8A5M - chains A and C; structure by X-ray diffraction, 2.92 A resolution.

# Chain A
Molecule: E3 ubiquitin-protein ligase TRIM7
From: Homo sapiens
Notes: EC 2.3.2.27
UniProt: Q9C029 (TRIM7_HUMAN); residues 1-170 here correspond to UniProt positions 342-511 (UniProt number = residue number + 341)
Sequence (179 residues; numbered -8 to 170; the number before each row is that of its first residue; numbers below 1 keep their minus sign (Met-8 is residue -8)):
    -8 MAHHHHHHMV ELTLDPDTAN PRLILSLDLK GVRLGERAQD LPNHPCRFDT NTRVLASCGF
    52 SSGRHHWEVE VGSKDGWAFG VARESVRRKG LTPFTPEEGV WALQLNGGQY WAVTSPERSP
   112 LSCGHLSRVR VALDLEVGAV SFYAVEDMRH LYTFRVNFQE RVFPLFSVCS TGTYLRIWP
Disordered / not traced: -8 to -1
Differences from the reference sequence: initiating methionine (-8); expression tag (-7 to 0)
Reported in the primary citation:
  - mutagenesis - R44A: abolished binding to GYG1
  - mutagenesis - R44A: unchanged signaling in response to NF-kappaB
  - mutagenesis - R44A: abolished localization to GYG1

# Chain C
Molecule: MNV1-NS6 peptide LEALEFQ
Sequence (7 residues; row label = number of the first residue in the row):
     1 LEALEFQ
Disordered / not traced: 1

# Chain A / chain C interface
Contacting residue pairs (19):
  Arg13(A) - Phe6(C)
  Thr41(A) - Phe6(C)
  Asn42(A) - Phe6(C)
  Asn42(A) - Gln7(C)
  Thr43(A) - Phe6(C)  hydrogen bond (backbone-backbone)
  Thr43(A) - Gln7(C)
  Arg44(A) - Gln7(C)  hydrogen bond (side chain-backbone)
  Gly67(A) - Gln7(C)  hydrogen bond (backbone-side chain)
  Trp68(A) - Gln7(C)
  Ala69(A) - Gln7(C)
  Leu82(A) - Glu5(C)
  Phe85(A) - Gln7(C)
  Gln95(A) - Leu4(C)
  Gln95(A) - Gln7(C)  hydrogen bond
  Asn97(A) - Leu4(C)
  Ser158(A) - Gln7(C)  hydrogen bond (side chain-backbone)
  Cys160(A) - Ala3(C)
  Cys160(A) - Leu4(C)  hydrophobic
  Cys160(A) - Gln7(C)
Also at the interface, not in a pair above, chain A (16 interface residues in all): Thr83, Ser161
The authors on this interface:
  - pairs named by the authors: Asn42(A)-Gln7(C) (hydrogen bond), Thr43(A)-Phe6(C), Arg44(A)-Gln7(C) (hydrogen bond), Gly67(A)-Gln7(C) (hydrogen bond), Gln95(A)-Gln7(C) (hydrogen bond), Ser158(A)-Gln7(C) (hydrogen bond)

# Overview
The interface between chain A and chain C involves 16 residues on one side and 5 on the other, with 5 hydrogen
bonds. Among the polar pairs are Arg44(A)-Gln7(C), Gly67(A)-Gln7(C) and Gln95(A)-Gln7(C). The authors report
hydrogen bonds between Asn42(A) and Gln7(C), Arg44(A) and Gln7(C) and Gly67(A) and Gln7(C) among others; a
contact between Thr43(A) and Phe6(C). The paper reports that R44A of chain A abolishes binding to GYG1; R44A
of chain A abolishes localization to GYG1.
Chain A is E3 ubiquitin-protein ligase TRIM7 (Homo sapiens) and chain C is MNV1-NS6 peptide LEALEFQ; the
structure, TRIM7 PRYSPRY in complex with a MNV1-NS6 peptide LEALEFQ, was determined by X-ray diffraction (same
publication as 8A5L and 8A8X).
